5DIS - chains A and B of the 4 polymer chains in the assembly; structure by X-ray diffraction, 2.85 A resolution.

[Chain A]
Protein: Exportin-1
Organism: Homo sapiens
Reference sequence: O14980 (XPO1_HUMAN); residues 5-1048 here = UniProt positions 5-1048
Chain sequence (1044 residues; row label = number of the first residue in the row):
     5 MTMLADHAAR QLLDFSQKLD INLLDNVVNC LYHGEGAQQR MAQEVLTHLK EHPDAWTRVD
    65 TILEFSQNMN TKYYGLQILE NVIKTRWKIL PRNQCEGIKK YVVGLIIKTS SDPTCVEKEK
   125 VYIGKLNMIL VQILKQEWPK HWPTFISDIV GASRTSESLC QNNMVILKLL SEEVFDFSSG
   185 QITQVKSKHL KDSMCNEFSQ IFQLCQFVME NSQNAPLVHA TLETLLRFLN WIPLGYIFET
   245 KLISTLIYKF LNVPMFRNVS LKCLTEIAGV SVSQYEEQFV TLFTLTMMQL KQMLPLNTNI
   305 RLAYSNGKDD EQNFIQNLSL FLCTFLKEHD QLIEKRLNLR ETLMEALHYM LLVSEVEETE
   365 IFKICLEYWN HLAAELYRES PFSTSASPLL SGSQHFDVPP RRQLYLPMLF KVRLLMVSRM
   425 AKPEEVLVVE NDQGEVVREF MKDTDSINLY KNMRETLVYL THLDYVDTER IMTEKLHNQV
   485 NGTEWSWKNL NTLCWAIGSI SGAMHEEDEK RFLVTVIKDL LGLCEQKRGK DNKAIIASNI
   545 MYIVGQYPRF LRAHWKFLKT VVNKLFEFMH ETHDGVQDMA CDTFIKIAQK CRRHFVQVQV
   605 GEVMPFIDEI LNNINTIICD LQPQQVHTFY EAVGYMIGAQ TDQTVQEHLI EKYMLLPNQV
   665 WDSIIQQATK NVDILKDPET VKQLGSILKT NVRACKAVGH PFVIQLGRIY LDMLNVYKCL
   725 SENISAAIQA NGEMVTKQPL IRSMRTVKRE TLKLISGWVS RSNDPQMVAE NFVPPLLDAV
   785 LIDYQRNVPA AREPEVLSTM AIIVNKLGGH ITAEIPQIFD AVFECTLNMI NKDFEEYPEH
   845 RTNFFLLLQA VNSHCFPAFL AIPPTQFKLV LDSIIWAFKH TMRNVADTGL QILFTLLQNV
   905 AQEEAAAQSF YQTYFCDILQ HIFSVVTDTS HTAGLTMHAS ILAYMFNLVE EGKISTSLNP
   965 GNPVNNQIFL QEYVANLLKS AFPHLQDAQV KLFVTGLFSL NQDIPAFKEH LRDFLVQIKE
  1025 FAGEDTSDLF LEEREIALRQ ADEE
Unresolved in the structure: 389-400
Small-molecule neighbours: proline (PRO): Glu428, Asn495, Trp499, Ile539, Ser542, Asn543, Tyr546, Met583
Swiss-Prot annotation at these positions:
  - region: Pro411 to Phe414 (Necessary for HTLV-1 Rex multimerization), Val800 to Pro820 (Interaction with HIV-1 Rev)
  - modified residue: Ser391 (Phosphoserine), Lys446 (N6-acetyllysine), Thr448 (Phosphothreonine), Ser450 (Phosphoserine), Tyr454 (Phosphotyrosine), Lys693 (N6-acetyllysine), Ser1031 (Phosphoserine)
  - mutagenesis: Ser191 (S191A: Does not abolish Rex-mediated mRNA export), Val284 (V284E: Does not abolish Rex-mediated mRNA export), Asp334 (D334G: Does not abolish Rex-mediated mRNA export), Ile337 (I337L: Does not abolish Rex-mediated mRNA export), Thr346 (T346A: Does not abolish Rex-mediated mRNA export), Val402 (V402I: Does not abolish Rex-mediated mRNA export), Pro411 (P411T: Strongly abolishes interaction with Rex and RANBP3, abolishes Rex-mediated mRNA export. Does not abolish interaction with RANBP3; when associated with S-414. Abolishes Rex multimerization ...), Met412 (M412V: Does not abolish interaction with Rex and RANBP3, and Rex-mediated mRNA export), Phe414 (F414S: Strongly abolishes interaction with Rex and RANBP3, abolishes Rex-mediated mRNA export. Does not abolish interaction with RANBP3; when associated with T-411. Abolishes Rex multimerization ...), Glu428 to Asp447 (Abolishes Ran binding activity in absence of cargo and abolishes partially Ran binding activity in presence of cargo), Val430 to Lys446 (Partially restores Ran binding activity in presence of cargo), Val430 to Val433 (Abolishes Ran binding activity both in absence or presence of cargo), 13 further mutagenesis entries in UniProt
From the paper describing this entry:
  - conformationally variable residues (side-chain flip): Phe927
  - mutagenesis - L679R, D824K, D824K/W880A, W880A, Y918W: unchanged binding to NES

[Chain B]
Protein: GTP-binding nuclear protein Ran
Organism: Homo sapiens
Reference sequence: P62826 (RAN_HUMAN); residues 8-179 here = UniProt positions 8-179
Chain sequence (172 residues; numbered 8 to 179; the number before each row is that of its first residue):
     8 QVQFKLVLVG DGGTGKTTFV KRHLTGEFEK KYVATLGVEV HPLVFHTNRG PIKFNVWDTA
    68 GLEKFGGLRD GYYIQAQCAI IMFDVTSRVT YKNVPNWHRD LVRVCENIPI VLCGNKVDIK
   128 DRKVKAKSIV FHRKKNLQYY DISAKSNYNF EKPFLWLARK LIGDPNLEFV AM
Sequence notes: engineered mutation Leu69 (Gln in P62826)
Ion coordination: Mg2+: Thr24, Thr42 (together with GTP)
Small-molecule neighbours: GTP (guanosine-5'-triphosphate): Asp18, Gly19, Gly20, Thr21, Gly22, Lys23, Thr24, Thr25, Phe35, Glu36, Lys37, Lys38, Tyr39, Val40, Ala41, Thr42, Asp65, Thr66, Ala67, Gly68, Leu69, Asn122, Lys123, Asp125, Ile126, Ser150, Ala151, Lys152
Swiss-Prot annotation at these positions:
  - region: Lys37 to Val45 (Switch-I), Gly68 to Gln84 (Switch-II)
  - binding site (GTP): Asp18 to Thr25, Glu36 to Thr42, Gly68, Asn122 to Asp125, Ser150 to Lys152
  - modified residue: Thr24 (Phosphothreonine), Lys37 (N6-acetyllysine), Lys60 (N6-acetyllysine), Lys71 (N6-acetyllysine), Lys99 (N6-acetyllysine), Lys134 (N6-acetyllysine), Lys159 (N6-acetyllysine)
  - cross-link (Glycyl lysine isopeptide (Lys-Gly)): Lys71 (interchain with G-Cter in SUMO2), Lys152 (interchain with G-Cter in SUMO2)
  - mutagenesis: Gly19 (G19V: Blocks DNA replication; when associated with L-69), Thr24 (T24L: Has low binding affinity for GTP and GDP. Almost completely abolishes interaction with BIRC5; T24N: Has low binding affinity for GTP and GDP. Decreases nuclear import of proteins and RNA ...), Thr25 (T25A: Minor effect on the interaction with the alpha phosphate group of bound GTP), Lys37 (K37Q: Mimics acetylation; enhances the nuclear export of RELA/p65; K37R: Decreased acetylation), Tyr39 (Y39A: Abolishes steric hindrance that traps the essential Q-69 in an unreactive position, and causes slow GTP hydrolysis in wild-type ...), Glu70 (E70A: Strongly decreases the relase of bound GDP), Arg76 (R76E: Probable loss of interaction with NUTF2. Loss of transport to the nucleus), Lys134 (K134Q: Loss of normal mitotic chromosome segregation and defective mitotic spindle orientation; K134R: Loss of normal mitotic chromosome segregation and formation of sister chromatid bridges)

[Chain A / chain B interface]
Contacting residue pairs (78; chain A residue first):
  Leu35(A) - Trp64(B)
  Leu35(A) - Leu75(B)  hydrophobic
  Tyr36(A) - Gly78(B)  hydrogen bond (side chain-backbone)
  Tyr36(A) - Ile81(B)
  His37(A) - Gln82(B)  hydrogen bond
  Gln43(A) - Val47(B)
  Gln43(A) - Trp64(B)
  Gln47(A) - Leu43(B)
  Gln47(A) - Gly44(B)
  Gln47(A) - Val45(B)  hydrogen bond (side chain-backbone)
  Gln47(A) - Tyr79(B)  hydrogen bond
  Thr51(A) - Gly74(B)
  Thr51(A) - Leu75(B)
  Lys54(A) - Gly74(B)
  Lys54(A) - Arg76(B)
  Asn74(A) - Ile81(B)
  Tyr77(A) - Asp77(B)  hydrogen bond
  Tyr77(A) - Ile81(B)  hydrophobic
  Tyr77(A) - Val111(B)
  Tyr78(A) - Leu75(B)  hydrophobic
  Gln81(A) - Leu75(B)  hydrogen bond (side chain-backbone)
  Gln81(A) - Gly78(B)
  Lys129(A) - Asp77(B)  salt bridge
  Met132(A) - Arg110(B)
  Leu173(A) - Arg110(B)
  Glu176(A) - Arg110(B)  salt bridge
  Glu177(A) - Arg110(B)  salt bridge
  Phe181(A) - Pro102(B)
  Phe181(A) - Asn103(B)
  Phe181(A) - Arg106(B)
  Gln185(A) - Arg106(B)  hydrogen bond
  Glu270(A) - Lys141(B)  salt bridge
  Asp313(A) - Lys167(B)  salt bridge
  Gln316(A) - Lys167(B)  hydrogen bond
  Asn317(A) - Asn143(B)
  Gln320(A) - Arg140(B)
  Gln320(A) - Asn143(B)  hydrogen bond
  Asn321(A) - Asn143(B)  hydrogen bond
  Leu324(A) - Arg140(B)
  Leu324(A) - Lys141(B)
  Glu362(A) - Gln145(B)
  Glu364(A) - His139(B)  salt bridge
  Glu364(A) - Gln145(B)
  Glu364(A) - Tyr146(B)
  Lys367(A) - Arg140(B)
  Ile368(A) - Arg140(B)
  Glu371(A) - Arg140(B)  salt bridge
  Glu429(A) - Tyr155(B)  hydrogen bond
  Leu431(A) - Ser153(B)
  Leu431(A) - Tyr155(B)  hydrophobic
  Val433(A) - Ser153(B)
  Asp436(A) - Lys37(B)  salt bridge
  Glu443(A) - Ser153(B)
  Met445(A) - Val124(B)  hydrophobic
  Met445(A) - Tyr155(B)  hydrophobic
  Lys446(A) - Lys127(B)
  Asp447(A) - Arg129(B)  hydrogen bond (backbone-side chain)
  Asp447(A) - Lys132(B)  salt bridge
  Thr448(A) - Arg129(B)
  Thr448(A) - Asp148(B)
  Asp449(A) - Ala133(B)
  Asp449(A) - Tyr146(B)
  Asp449(A) - Asp148(B)  hydrogen bond (backbone-side chain)
  Ser450(A) - Tyr155(B)
  Asn452(A) - Ala133(B)
  Glu839(A) - Lys38(B)
  Glu839(A) - Tyr39(B)
  Glu839(A) - Val40(B)
  Glu840(A) - Lys38(B)
  Pro842(A) - Lys37(B)
  Pro842(A) - Lys38(B)
  Glu843(A) - Lys37(B)  salt bridge
  Thr885(A) - Tyr39(B)
  Met886(A) - Tyr39(B)  hydrophobic
  Asp932(A) - Lys71(B)  salt bridge
  Ser934(A) - Leu69(B)
  Ser934(A) - Lys71(B)
  Lys1023(A) - Glu70(B)  salt bridge
Also at the interface, not in a pair above, chain A (56 interface residues in all): Leu50, Val125, Lys266, Thr933, Ala937
Also at the interface, not in a pair above, chain B (43 interface residues in all): Ala41, Val96, Lys134

[Summary]
Chain A and chain B form an interface of 56 and 43 residues respectively; the contacts include 13 hydrogen
bonds and 12 salt bridges. Polar pairs include Lys129(A)-Asp77(B), Glu176(A)-Arg110(B) and
Glu177(A)-Arg110(B). From the paper: L679R, D824K and D824K/W880A of chain A, among others, leave binding to
NES unchanged; conformational variability at Phe927(A); 5 substitutions were tested in all.
Here chain A is Exportin-1 and chain B is GTP-binding nuclear protein Ran, both from Homo sapiens. Entry 5DIS
(Crystal structure of a CRM1-RanGTP-SPN1 export complex bound to a 113 amino acid FG-repeat containing
fragment ...) was determined by X-ray diffraction.
